Entry 7MH6 (X-ray diffraction, 2.85 A resolution); this record covers chains B and A of the 4 polymer chains in the assembly.

[Chain B (and A)]
Molecule: Multidrug transporter EmrE
From: Escherichia coli (strain K12)
Notes: chain A of this document is another copy of the same molecule, construct and numbering; everything in this record applies to it too
UniProt: P23895 (EMRE_ECOLI); residues 1-110 here = UniProt positions 1-110
Amino-acid sequence (110 residues; each row starts with the number of its first residue):
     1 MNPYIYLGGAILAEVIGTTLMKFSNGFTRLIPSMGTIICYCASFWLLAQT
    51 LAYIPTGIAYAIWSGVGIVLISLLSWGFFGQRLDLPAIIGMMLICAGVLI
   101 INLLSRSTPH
Unresolved in the structure: 1, 105-110
Sequence notes: engineered mutation Asn25 (Glu in P23895), Ile31 (Trp in P23895), Met34 (Val in P23895)
What the authors report for this chain:
  - self-association interface (contacts with another copy of this molecule); pairs are residue here / residue on that copy: Tyr60-Glu14, Trp63-Tyr60 (hydrogen bond), Ser64-Ser64 (hydrogen bond), Phe27
  - conformationally variable residues (domain motion): Gly65 to Gly67
  - contacts within the chain: Thr18-Tyr40 (hydrogen bond)
  - mutagenesis - S43A, W63F: unchanged catalytic activity on TPA+
  - mutagenesis - S43A, W63F: unchanged catalytic activity on PheGdm+
  - mutagenesis - Y60F: abolished catalytic activity
  - specificity-determining residues: Trp63

[Interface between chain B and chain A]
Pairs across the interface - 56 pairs, chain B then chain A:
  Tyr4(B) with Leu85(A)
  Phe44(B) with Phe27(A)
  Leu47(B) with Met21(A), hydrophobic
  Ala48(B) with Met21(A), hydrophobic; Phe27(A), hydrophobic
  Leu51(B) with Lys22(A)
  Thr56(B) with Thr18(A); Ile71(A); Ser75(A), hydrogen bond; Phe79(A)
  Gly57(B) with Ile71(A); Met91(A)
  Ile58(B) with Met91(A), hydrophobic
  Tyr60(B) with Glu14(A), hydrogen bond; Trp63(A), hydrogen bond; Gly67(A); Ile68(A), hydrophobic; Ile71(A), hydrophobic
  Ala61(B) with Ile68(A), hydrophobic; Met91(A), hydrophobic; Ile94(A)
  Ser64(B) with Tyr60(A), hydrogen bond; Ser64(A), hydrogen bond; Val98(A)
  Gly65(B) with Ile94(A)
  Ile68(B) with Tyr60(A); Val98(A), hydrophobic; Ile101(A), hydrophobic
  Asp84(B) with Leu104(A)
  Ala87(B) with Ile101(A)
  Ile89(B) with Ile100(A), hydrophobic
  Gly90(B) with Gly97(A); Ile100(A); Ile101(A)
  Met91(B) with Ile101(A)
  Leu93(B) with Leu93(A); Gly97(A)
  Ile94(B) with Ile94(A); Gly97(A); Ile101(A), hydrophobic
  Gly97(B) with Gly90(A); Leu93(A); Ile94(A)
  Val98(B) with Ile94(A)
  Ile100(B) with Pro86(A); Ala87(A); Gly90(A); Leu93(A), hydrophobic
  Ile101(B) with Leu85(A); Ala87(A); Gly90(A); Met91(A)
  Asn102(B) with Leu85(A)
  Leu103(B) with Leu85(A)
  Leu104(B) with Leu85(A); Pro86(A)
Also at the interface, not in a pair above, chain B (32 interface residues in all): Trp45, Ala52, Pro55, Ile62, Ala96
Also at the interface, not in a pair above, chain A (32 interface residues in all): Gly26, Tyr40, Ser72, Gln81, Asp84, Asn102, Leu103
From the paper, about this interface:
  - specific contacts: Tyr60(B)-Glu14(A), Trp63(A)-Tyr60(B) (hydrogen bond)
  - interface residues, chain A: Phe27(A)

[In short]
Chain B and chain A each contribute 32 residues to their interface, with 5 hydrogen bonds. Polar contacts
include Thr56(B)-Ser75(A), Tyr60(B)-Glu14(A) and Tyr60(B)-Trp63(A). The paper describes a contact between
Tyr60(B) and Glu14(A); a hydrogen bond between Trp63(A) and Tyr60(B). From the paper: Y60F of chain B
abolishes catalytic activity; the interface residue Phe27(A); 3 substitutions were tested in all.
Both chains are Multidrug transporter EmrE (Escherichia coli (strain K12)). Entry 7MH6 (Structure of EmrE-D3
mutant in complex with monobody L10 in low pH (protonated state)) was determined by X-ray diffraction,
deposited together with 7MGX, 7SSU, 7SV9, 7SVX, 7SZT and 7T00.
